Entry 7WUH (electron microscopy, 4.70 A resolution (low resolution: residue-level contacts below are approximate; hydrogen-bond / salt-bridge calls are withheld)); this record covers chains E and I of the 9 polymer chains in the assembly.

== Chain E ==
Protein: Spike glycoprotein
From: Severe acute respiratory syndrome coronavirus 2
Reference sequence: P0DTC2 (SPIKE_SARS2); numbering as in UniProt (aligned over 14-1208)
Sequence (1242 residues; numbered 14 to 1255; the number before each row is that of its first residue):
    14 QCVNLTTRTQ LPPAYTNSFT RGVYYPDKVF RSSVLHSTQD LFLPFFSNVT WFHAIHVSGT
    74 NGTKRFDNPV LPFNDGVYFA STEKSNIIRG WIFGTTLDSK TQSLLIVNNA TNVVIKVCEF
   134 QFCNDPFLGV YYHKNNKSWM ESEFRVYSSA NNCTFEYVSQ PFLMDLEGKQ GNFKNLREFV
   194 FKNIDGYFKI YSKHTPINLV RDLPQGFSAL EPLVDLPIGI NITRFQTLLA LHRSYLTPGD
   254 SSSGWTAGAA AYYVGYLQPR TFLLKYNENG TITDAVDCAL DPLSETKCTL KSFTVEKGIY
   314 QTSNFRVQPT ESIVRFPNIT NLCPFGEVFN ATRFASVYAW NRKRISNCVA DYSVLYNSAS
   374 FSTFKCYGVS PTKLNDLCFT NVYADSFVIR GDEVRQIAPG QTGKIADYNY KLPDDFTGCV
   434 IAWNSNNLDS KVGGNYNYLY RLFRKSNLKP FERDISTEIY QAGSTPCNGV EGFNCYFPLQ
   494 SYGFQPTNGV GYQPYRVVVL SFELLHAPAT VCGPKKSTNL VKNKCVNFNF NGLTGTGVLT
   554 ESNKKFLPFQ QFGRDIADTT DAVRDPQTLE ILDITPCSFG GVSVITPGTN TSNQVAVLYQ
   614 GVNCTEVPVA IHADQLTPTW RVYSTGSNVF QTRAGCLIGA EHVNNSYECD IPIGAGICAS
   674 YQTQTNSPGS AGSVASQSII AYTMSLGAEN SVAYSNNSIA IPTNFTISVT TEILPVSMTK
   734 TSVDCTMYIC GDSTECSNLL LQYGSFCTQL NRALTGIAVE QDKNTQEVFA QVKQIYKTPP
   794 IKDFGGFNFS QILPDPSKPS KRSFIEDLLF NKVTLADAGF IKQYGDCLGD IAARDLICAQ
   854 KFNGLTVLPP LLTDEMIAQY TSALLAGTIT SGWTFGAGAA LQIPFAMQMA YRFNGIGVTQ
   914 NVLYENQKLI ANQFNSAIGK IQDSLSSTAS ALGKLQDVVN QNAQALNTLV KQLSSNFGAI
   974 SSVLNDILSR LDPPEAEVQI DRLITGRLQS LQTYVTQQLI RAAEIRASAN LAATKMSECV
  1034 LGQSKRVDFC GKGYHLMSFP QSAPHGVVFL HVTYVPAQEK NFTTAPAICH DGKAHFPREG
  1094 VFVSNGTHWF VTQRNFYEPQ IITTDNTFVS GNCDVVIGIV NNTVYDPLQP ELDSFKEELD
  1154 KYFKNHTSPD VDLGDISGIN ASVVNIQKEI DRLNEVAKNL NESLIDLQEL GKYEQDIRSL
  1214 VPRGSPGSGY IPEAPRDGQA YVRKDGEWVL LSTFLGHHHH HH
Unresolved in the structure: 14-19, 72-77, 173-182, 211-213, 246-260, 622-637, 680-685, 833-853, 1141-1255
Cystine bridges: Cys131-Cys166, Cys291-Cys301, Cys336-Cys361, Cys379-Cys432, Cys391-Cys525, Cys480-Cys488, Cys538-Cys590, Cys617-Cys649, Cys662-Cys671, Cys738-Cys760, Cys743-Cys749, Cys1032-Cys1043, Cys1082-Cys1126
Covalent attachments: N-acetylglucosamine (NAG) linked to Asn61, Asn122, Asn149, Asn165, Asn234, Asn282, Asn801, Asn1074, Asn1098; glycan linked to Asn331, Asn603, Asn717
Construct notes: engineered mutation Gly614 (Asp in P0DTC2); variant Gly682 (Arg in P0DTC2), Ser683 (Arg in P0DTC2), Gly685 (Arg in P0DTC2), Pro986 (Lys in P0DTC2), Pro987 (Val in P0DTC2); expression tag (1209-1255)
Reported in the primary citation:
  - mutagenesis - N122Q, N801Q, N1194Q: decreased expression
  - mutagenesis - N801Q: decreased stability
  - post-translational modification sites: Asn165

== Chain I ==
Protein: m31A7 Fab light chain
From: Homo sapiens
Notes: antibody fragment or engineered binder
Sequence (240 residues; each row starts with the number of its first residue; numbers below 1 keep their minus sign (Met-19 is residue -19)):
   -19 MRVPAQLLGL LLLWLPGARC DIVMSQSPSS LAVSVGEKVT MSCKSSQSLL YSSNQKNYLA
    41 WYQQKLGQTP KLLIYWASSR ESGVPDRFTG SGSGTDFTLT ISSVRAEDLA VYYCQQYYRY
   101 PLTFGVGTKL ELKRTVAAPS VFIFPPSDEQ LKSGTASVVC LLNNFYPREA KVQWKVDNAL
   161 QSGNSQESVT EQDSKDSTYS LSSTLTLSKA DYEKHKVYAC EVTHQGLSSP VTKSFNRGEC
Unresolved in the structure: -19 to 0, 220
Cystine bridges: Cys23-Cys94, Cys140-Cys200

== How chain E and chain I interact ==
Residue-residue contacts (18):
  Gln474(E) with Tyr31(I)
  Ser477(E) with Tyr38(I); Tyr97(I)
  Thr478(E) with Tyr97(I); Tyr98(I); Arg99(I); Leu102(I)
  Pro479(E) with Tyr31(I); Tyr38(I); Tyr97(I); Tyr98(I)
  Asn481(E) with Tyr31(I); Ser32(I); Tyr98(I)
  Val483(E) with Arg99(I)
  Gly485(E) with Tyr100(I)
  Phe486(E) with Tyr100(I)
  Cys488(E) with Tyr100(I)
Also at the interface, not in a pair above, chain E (10 interface residues in all): Glu484
Also at the interface, not in a pair above, chain I (9 interface residues in all): Ser33

== In short ==
The interface between chain E and chain I involves 10 residues on one side and 9 on the other. Covalently
linked N-acetylglucosamine: at Asn61(E), Asn122(E), Asn149(E), Asn165(E), Asn234(E) and Asn282(E) and 3 more.
From the paper: N122Q, N801Q and N1194Q of chain E reduce expression; a modification site at Asn165(E).
Chain E is Spike glycoprotein (Severe acute respiratory syndrome coronavirus 2) and chain I is m31A7 Fab light
chain (Homo sapiens); the structure, SARS-CoV-2 Spike in complex with Fab of m31A7, was determined by electron
microscopy, deposited together with 7WUE.
